7RDY - chains C and D of the 8 polymer chains in the assembly; structure by electron microscopy, 3.10 A resolution.

== Chain C ==
Protein: Non-structural protein 7
Source organism: Severe acute respiratory syndrome coronavirus 2
UniProtKB: P0DTD1 (R1AB_SARS2); residues 1-83 here correspond to UniProt positions 3860-3942 (UniProt number = residue number + 3859)
Sequence (88 residues; row label = number of the first residue in the row; numbers below 1 keep their minus sign (Gly-4 is residue -4)):
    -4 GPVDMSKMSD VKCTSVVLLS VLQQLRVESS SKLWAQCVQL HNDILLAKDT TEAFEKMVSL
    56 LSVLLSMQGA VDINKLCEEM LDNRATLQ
Disordered / not traced: -4 to 0, 76-83
Sequence notes: expression tag (-4 to 0)
UniProt features mapped onto this chain:
  - site: Gln83 (Cleavage)

== Chain D ==
Protein: Non-structural protein 8
Source organism: Severe acute respiratory syndrome coronavirus 2
UniProtKB: P0DTD1 (R1AB_SARS2); residues 1-198 here correspond to UniProt positions 3943-4140 (UniProt number = residue number + 3942)
Sequence (199 residues; each row starts with the number of its first residue; numbering starts at 0):
     0 MAIASEFSSL PSYAAFATAQ EAYEQAVANG DSEVVLKKLK KSLNVAKSEF DRDAAMQRKL
    60 EKMADQAMTQ MYKQARSEDK RAKVTSAMQT MLFTMLRKLD NDALNNIINN ARDGCVPLNI
   120 IPLTTAAKLM VVIPDYNTYK NTCDGTTFTY ASALWEIQQV VDADSKIVQL SEISMDNSPN
   180 LAWPLIVTAL RANSAVKLQ
Disordered / not traced: 0-6, 192-198
Sequence notes: initiating methionine (0)
Ligand contacts: chapso (1N7): Ala63, Ala66, Met67, Met70
UniProt features mapped onto this chain:
  - site: Gln198 (Cleavage)

== Chain C / chain D interface ==
Residue-residue contacts (46):
  Lys2(C) with Leu98(D), hydrogen bond (side chain-backbone)
  Asp5(C) with Lys97(D), salt bridge; Leu98(D)
  Thr9(C) with Leu95(D); Leu98(D)
  Val12(C) with Leu91(D), hydrophobic; Met94(D), hydrophobic
  Leu13(C) with Leu91(D), hydrophobic
  Val16(C) with Met87(D), hydrophobic; Gln88(D); Leu91(D), hydrophobic
  Gln19(C) with Val83(D); Thr84(D); Met87(D)
  Leu28(C) with Ile119(D), hydrophobic
  Gln31(C) with Ile119(D)
  Phe49(C) with Asn100(D)
  Glu50(C) with Leu122(D)
  Met52(C) with Leu103(D), hydrophobic
  Val53(C) with Ala102(D), hydrophobic; Leu103(D), hydrophobic
  Ser54(C) with Ile119(D); Ile120(D), hydrogen bond (side chain-backbone); Leu122(D)
  Leu56(C) with Leu95(D), hydrophobic; Leu103(D), hydrophobic; Ile106(D), hydrophobic
  Ser57(C) with Pro116(D); Asn118(D); Ile120(D)
  Val58(C) with Ile119(D), hydrophobic
  Leu59(C) with Leu91(D), hydrophobic
  Leu60(C) with Ile106(D), hydrophobic; Ala110(D), hydrophobic; Val115(D)
  Ser61(C) with Pro116(D)
  Gln63(C) with Val115(D)
  Val66(C) with Gln88(D)
  Ile68(C) with Phe92(D), hydrophobic
  Asn69(C) with Arg111(D), hydrogen bond
  Leu71(C) with Phe92(D), hydrophobic
  Cys72(C) with Phe92(D), hydrophobic; Arg96(D); Ile107(D), hydrophobic; Arg111(D)
  Met75(C) with Arg96(D)
Other interface residues (no listed pair), chain C (33 interface residues in all): Cys8, Ser15, Leu20, Lys51, Glu73, Glu74
Other interface residues (no listed pair), chain D (31 interface residues in all): Thr89, Met90, Thr93, Leu117, Pro121, Val131, Ala150

== In short ==
The interface between chain C and chain D involves 33 residues on one side and 31 on the other; the contacts
include 3 hydrogen bonds and 1 salt bridge. Polar contacts include Asp5(C)-Lys97(D), Lys2(C)-Leu98(D) and
Ser54(C)-Ile120(D). Chain D binds chapso.
Chain C is Non-structural protein 7 and chain D is Non-structural protein 8, both from Severe acute
respiratory syndrome coronavirus 2; the structure, SARS-CoV-2 replication-transcription complex bound to nsp13
helicase - nsp13(2)-RTC - engaged class, was determined by electron microscopy (same publication as 7RDX,
7RDZ, 7RE0, 7RE1, 7RE2 and 7RE3).
